PDB entry 2P5X | X-ray diffraction, 2.00 A resolution | chain A

[Chain A]
Protein: N-acetylserotonin O-methyltransferase-like protein
From: Homo sapiens
Notes: fragment: MAF domain
UniProtKB: O95671 (ASML_HUMAN); residues 10-239 here = UniProt positions 10-239
Amino-acid sequence (230 residues; each row starts with the number of its first residue):
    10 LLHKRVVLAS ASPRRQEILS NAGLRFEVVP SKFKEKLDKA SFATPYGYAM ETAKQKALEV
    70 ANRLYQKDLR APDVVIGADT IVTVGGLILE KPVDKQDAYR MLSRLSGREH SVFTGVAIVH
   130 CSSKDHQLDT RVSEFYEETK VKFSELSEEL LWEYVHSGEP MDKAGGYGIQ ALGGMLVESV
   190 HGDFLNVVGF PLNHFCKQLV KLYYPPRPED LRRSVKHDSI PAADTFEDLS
Unresolved in the structure: 214-239
Curated features (UniProtKB/Swiss-Prot):
  - active site: Asp-88 (Proton acceptor)
  - site (Important for substrate specificity): Arg-23, Thr-89, Gln-179
  - modified residue: Ser-21 (Phosphoserine), Ser-228 (Phosphoserine), Thr-234 (Phosphothreonine), Ser-239 (Phosphoserine)
  - mutagenesis: Ser-19 (S19A: Loss of pyrophosphatase activity), Ser-21 (S21A: Loss of pyrophosphatase activity), Arg-23 (R23A: Decrease in pyrophosphatase activity), Arg-24 (R24A: Loss of pyrophosphatase activity), Glu-44 (E44A: Loss of pyrophosphatase activity), Tyr-57 (Y57A: Loss of pyrophosphatase activity), Lys-65 (K65A: Loss of pyrophosphatase activity), Asp-88 (D88A/N: Loss of pyrophosphatase activity), Glu-99 (E99A: Loss of pyrophosphatase activity), Gln-179 (Q179A: Loss of pyrophosphatase activity; Q179E: Strong decrease in pyrophosphatase activity)
What the authors report for this chain:
  - contacts within the chain: Lys-65/Asp-88
  - catalytic residues: Glu-44, Asp-88 (proposed by the authors, not directly observed)
  - mutagenesis - R24A, K65A, D88A, D88N, K100A: abolished catalytic activity
  - binding site for phosphate ion: Ser-19, Arg-24, Lys-65, Lys-100
  - mutagenesis - E44A: decreased catalytic activity
  - mutagenesis - R23A: unchanged catalytic activity on dTTP
  - self-association interface (contacts with another copy of this molecule): Leu-181 to Asn-202

[Summary]
From UniProt: active-site residue Asp-88 and 10 mutagenesis sites. The paper reports catalytic residues Glu-44
and Asp-88; R24A, K65A and D88A, among others, abolish catalytic activity; 7 substitutions were tested in all.
Chain A is N-acetylserotonin O-methyltransferase-like protein (Homo sapiens); the structure, Crystal structure
of Maf domain of human N-acetylserotonin O-methyltransferase-like protein, was determined by X-ray
diffraction, deposited together with 4LU1, 4JHC and 4HEB.
